Entry 7M7O (X-ray diffraction, 1.80 A resolution); this record covers chains A and P of the 3 polymer chains in the assembly.

Chain A:
Name: DNA polymerase eta
Organism: Homo sapiens
Notes: EC 2.7.7.7
UniProtKB: Q9Y253 (POLH_HUMAN); residue numbers follow UniProt; this construct covers 1-432
Sequence (435 residues; row label = number of the first residue in the row; numbers below 1 keep their minus sign (Gly-2 is residue -2)):
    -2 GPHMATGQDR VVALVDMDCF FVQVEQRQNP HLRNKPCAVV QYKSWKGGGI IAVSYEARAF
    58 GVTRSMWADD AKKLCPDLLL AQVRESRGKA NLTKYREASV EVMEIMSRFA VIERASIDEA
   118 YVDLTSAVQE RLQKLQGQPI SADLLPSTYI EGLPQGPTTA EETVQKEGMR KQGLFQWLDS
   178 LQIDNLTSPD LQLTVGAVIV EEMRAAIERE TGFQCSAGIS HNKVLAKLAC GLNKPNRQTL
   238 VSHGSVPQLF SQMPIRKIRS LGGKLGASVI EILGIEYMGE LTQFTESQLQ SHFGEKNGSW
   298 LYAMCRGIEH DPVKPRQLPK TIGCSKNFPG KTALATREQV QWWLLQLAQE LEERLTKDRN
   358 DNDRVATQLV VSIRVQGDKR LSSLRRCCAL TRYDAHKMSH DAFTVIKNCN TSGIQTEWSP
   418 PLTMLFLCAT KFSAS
Not modelled in the structure: 155-157, 411-412
Construct notes: expression tag (-2 to 0)
Bound ions: Mg2+ site 1: Asp13, Met14, Asp115 (together with DZ4); Mg2+ site 2: Asp13, Asp115, Glu116 (together with DZ4) (shared with DT9(P) of chain P)
Small-molecule neighbours:
  - DZ4 (2'-deoxy-5'-O-[(R)-hydroxy{[(R)-hydroxy(phosphonooxy)phosphoryl]amino}phosphoryl]adenosine), molecule 1: Asp13, Met14, Asp15, Cys16, Phe17, Phe18, Ile48, Ala49, Tyr52, Arg55, Arg61, Ile114, Asp115, Glu116, Lys231
  - DZ4, molecule 2: Ser257, Leu262, Lys293, Asn294, Trp297

Chain P:
Molecule: 9-nt DNA strand
Sequence (9 nucleotides; row label = number of the first residue in the row):
     1 TAGCGTCAT
Bound ions: Mg2+: DT9 (together with DZ4) (shared with Asp13(A), Asp115(A), Glu116(A) of chain A)

How chain A and chain P interact:
Contacting residue pairs (26):
  Ser113(A) - DT9(P)  hydrogen bond to the phosphate
  Asp115(A) - DT9(P)  phosphate contact
  Glu116(A) - DT9(P)  phosphate contact
  Lys224(A) - DT9(P)  salt bridge to the phosphate
  Ile255(A) - DA8(P)  phosphate contact
  Arg256(A) - DA8(P)  phosphate contact
  Arg256(A) - DT9(P)  phosphate contact
  Ser257(A) - DC7(P)  phosphate contact
  Ser257(A) - DA8(P)  hydrogen bond to the phosphate
  Leu258(A) - DA8(P)  hydrogen bond to the phosphate
  Gly259(A) - DA8(P)  hydrogen bond to the phosphate
  Gly260(A) - DC7(P)  phosphate contact
  Gly260(A) - DA8(P)  phosphate contact
  Lys261(A) - DT6(P)  salt bridge to the phosphate
  Lys261(A) - DC7(P)  hydrogen bond to the phosphate
  Leu262(A) - DC7(P)  hydrogen bond to the phosphate
  Gln365(A) - DT1(P)  hydrogen bond to the phosphate
  Gln365(A) - DA2(P)  phosphate contact
  Arg377(A) - DG5(P)  salt bridge to the phosphate
  Leu381(A) - DC4(P)  phosphate contact
  Arg382(A) - DG3(P)  sugar contact
  Arg382(A) - DC4(P)  hydrogen bond to the phosphate
  Arg383(A) - DG3(P)  sugar contact
  Arg383(A) - DC4(P)  salt bridge to the phosphate
  Cys384(A) - DA2(P)  phosphate contact
  Cys384(A) - DG3(P)  phosphate contact
Also at the interface, not in a pair above, chain A (23 interface residues in all): Asp13, Leu378, Ser379, Ser380, Lys428

Overview:
Chain A and chain P form an interface of 23 and 9 residues respectively, with 8 hydrogen bonds and 4 salt
bridges. Polar contacts include Ser113(A)-DT9(P), Ser257(A)-DA8(P) and Leu258(A)-DA8(P). Chain A binds
compound DZ4. Asp13(A), Met14(A) and Asp115(A) coordinate Mg2+ site 1.
Here chain A is DNA polymerase eta (Homo sapiens) and chain P is a 9-nt DNA strand. Entry 7M7O (Human DNA Pol
eta with dT-ended primer and 0.1 mM dAMPNPP) was determined by X-ray diffraction together with 7M7L, 7M7M,
7M7N, 7M7P, 7M7Q, 7M7R and 19 further entries from the same study.
